Entry 6GAL (X-ray diffraction, 1.25 A resolution); this record covers chains T and M of the 4 polymer chains in the assembly.

Chain T:
Protein: Hydrogenase-1 small chain
From: Escherichia coli K-12
Notes: EC 1.12.99.6
UniProt: P69739 (MBHS_ECOLI); residues 1-327 here correspond to UniProt positions 46-372 (UniProt number = residue number + 45)
Chain sequence (335 residues; each row starts with the number of its first residue):
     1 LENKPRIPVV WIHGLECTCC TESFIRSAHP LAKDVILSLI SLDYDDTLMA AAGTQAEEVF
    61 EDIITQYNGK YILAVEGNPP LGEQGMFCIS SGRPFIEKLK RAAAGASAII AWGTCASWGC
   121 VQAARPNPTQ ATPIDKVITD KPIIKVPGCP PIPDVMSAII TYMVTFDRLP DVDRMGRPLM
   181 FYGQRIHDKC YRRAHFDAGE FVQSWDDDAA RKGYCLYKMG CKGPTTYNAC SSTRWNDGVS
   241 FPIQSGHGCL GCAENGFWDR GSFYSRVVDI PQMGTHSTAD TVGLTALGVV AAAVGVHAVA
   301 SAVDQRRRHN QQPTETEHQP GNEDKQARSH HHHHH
Disordered / not traced: 1, 268-335
Differences from the reference sequence: expression tag (328-335)
Metal / ion sites: fe4-s3 cluster Fe: Cys-17, Cys-19, Cys-20, Cys-115, Cys-120, Cys-149; 4Fe-4S cluster Fe: His-187, Cys-190, Cys-215, Cys-221; 3Fe-4S cluster Fe: Cys-230, Cys-249, Cys-252
Ligand contacts:
  - 3Fe-4S cluster (F3S): Ile-186, Thr-226, Asn-228, Cys-230, Trp-235, Phe-241, Pro-242, Cys-249, Leu-250, Gly-251, Cys-252, Ala-253
  - fe4-s3 cluster (SF3): Glu-16, Cys-17, Thr-18, Cys-19, Cys-20, Glu-76, Gly-113, Thr-114, Cys-115, Cys-120, Gly-148, Cys-149, Pro-150
  - 4Fe-4S cluster (SF4): Ile-186, His-187, Cys-190, Arg-192, Arg-193, Phe-196, Cys-215, Leu-216, Tyr-217, Cys-221, Gly-223, Pro-224, Ile-243
Curated features (UniProtKB/Swiss-Prot):
  - binding site ([4Fe-4S] cluster): Cys-17, Cys-20, Cys-115, Cys-149, His-187, Cys-190, Cys-215, Cys-221
  - binding site ([3Fe-4S] cluster): Cys-230, Cys-249, Cys-252

Chain M:
Protein: Hydrogenase-1 large chain
From: Escherichia coli (strain K12)
Notes: EC 1.12.99.6
UniProt: P0ACD8 (MBHL_ECOLI); residues 1-582 here = UniProt positions 1-582
Chain sequence (582 residues; each row starts with the number of its first residue):
     1 MSTQYETQGY TINNAGRRLV VDPITRIQGH MRCEVNINDQ NVITNAVSCG TMFRGLEIIL
    61 QGRDPRDAWA FVERICGVCT GVHALASVYA IEDAIGIKVP DNANIIRNIM LATLWCHDHL
   121 VHFYQLAGMD WIDVLDALKA DPRKTSELAQ SLSSWPKSSP GYFFDVQNRL KKFVEGGQLG
   181 IFRNGYWGHP QYKLPPEANL MGFAHYLEAL DFQREIVKIH AVFGGKNPHP NWIVGGMPCA
   241 INIDESGAVG AVNMERLNLV QSIITRTADF INNVMIPDAL AIGQFNKPWS EIGTGLSDKC
   301 VLSYGAFPDI ANDFGEKSLL MPGGAVINGD FNNVLPVDLV DPQQVQEFVD HAWYRYPNDQ
   361 VGRHPFDGIT DPWYNPGDVK GSDTNIQQLN EQERYSWIKA PRWRGNAMEV GPLARTLIAY
   421 HKGDAATVES VDRMMSALNL PLSGIQSTLG RILCRAHEAQ WAAGKLQYFF DKLMTNLKNG
   481 NLATASTEKW EPATWPTECR GVGFTEAPRG ALGHWAAIRD GKIDLYQCVV PTTWNASPRD
   541 PKGQIGAYEA ALMNTKMAIP EQPLEILRTL HSFDPCLACS TH
Disordered / not traced: 1
Differences from the reference sequence: conflict Gln-28 (Glu in P0ACD8)
Metal / ion sites: Mg2+: Glu-57, Cys-528; ni-fe reduced active center Ni: Cys-76, Cys-79, Cys-576, Cys-579; lithium ion near Asn-184 (its only coordinating residue here)
Ligand contacts:
  - 3-cyclohexyl-1-propylsulfonic acid (CXS): Leu-135, Leu-179, Phe-182, Arg-183, Asn-184, Gly-185, Tyr-186, Trp-187, Gly-188, His-189, Ile-559, Gln-562
  - ni-fe reduced active center (EJ2): Cys-76, Cys-79, Val-82, His-83, Ala-507, Pro-508, Arg-509, Leu-512, Val-530, Pro-531, Thr-532, Cys-576, Cys-579
Curated features (UniProtKB/Swiss-Prot):
  - binding site (Ni(2+)): Cys-76, Cys-79, Cys-576, Cys-579

Chain T / chain M interface:
Pairs across the interface (208; chain T residue first):
  Asn-3(T) / Lys-172(M)  hydrogen bond (side chain-backbone)
  Asn-3(T) / Gly-176(M)
  Pro-5(T) / Gln-178(M)
  Arg-6(T) / Phe-173(M)
  Arg-6(T) / Gln-178(M)  hydrogen bond (backbone-side chain)
  His-13(T) / His-30(M)  hydrogen bond (backbone-side chain)
  Gly-14(T) / His-30(M)  hydrogen bond (backbone-side chain)
  Leu-15(T) / Met-52(M)  hydrophobic
  Leu-15(T) / Phe-53(M)
  Glu-16(T) / Gln-28(M)  hydrogen bond (backbone-side chain)
  Glu-16(T) / Met-52(M)
  Glu-16(T) / Ala-578(M)
  Cys-17(T) / Gln-28(M)
  Cys-17(T) / Arg-54(M)
  Cys-17(T) / Arg-74(M)
  Cys-17(T) / Ile-75(M)
  Cys-17(T) / Cys-76(M)  hydrophobic
  Cys-17(T) / Gly-77(M)  hydrogen bond (backbone-backbone)
  Cys-17(T) / Val-78(M)
  Cys-17(T) / His-229(M)  hydrogen bond
  Thr-18(T) / Gln-28(M)  hydrogen bond
  Thr-18(T) / Val-78(M)
  Cys-19(T) / Gly-77(M)
  Cys-19(T) / Pro-228(M)
  Cys-19(T) / His-229(M)
  Glu-22(T) / Gly-77(M)
  Glu-22(T) / Val-78(M)
  Glu-22(T) / His-117(M)
  Glu-22(T) / Pro-228(M)
  Ser-23(T) / Pro-228(M)
  Ile-25(T) / Gln-213(M)  hydrogen bond (backbone-side chain)
  Arg-26(T) / His-117(M)  hydrogen bond
  Arg-26(T) / Gln-213(M)  hydrogen bond
  Arg-26(T) / Arg-214(M)
  Arg-26(T) / Val-217(M)
  Arg-26(T) / Asn-227(M)  hydrogen bond
  Ser-27(T) / Arg-214(M)
  Ala-28(T) / Arg-214(M)
  Leu-31(T) / Asp-211(M)
  Leu-31(T) / Arg-214(M)
  Lys-33(T) / Arg-169(M)
  Lys-33(T) / Leu-210(M)
  Lys-33(T) / Asp-211(M)  salt bridge
  Asp-34(T) / Arg-169(M)  salt bridge
  Ile-36(T) / Phe-173(M)
  Leu-37(T) / Arg-169(M)
  Leu-37(T) / Phe-173(M)
  Ser-38(T) / Arg-169(M)  hydrogen bond
  Ser-41(T) / Gln-178(M)  hydrogen bond
  Leu-42(T) / Gly-180(M)
  Leu-42(T) / Ile-181(M)  hydrogen bond (backbone-backbone)
  Tyr-44(T) / Pro-23(M)
  Asp-46(T) / Thr-25(M)
  Asp-46(T) / Arg-26(M)  hydrogen bond (backbone-backbone)
  Thr-47(T) / Arg-26(M)
  Thr-47(T) / Leu-126(M)
  Leu-48(T) / Arg-26(M)
  Leu-48(T) / Met-129(M)
  Leu-48(T) / Ile-181(M)  hydrophobic
  Met-49(T) / Thr-25(M)
  Met-49(T) / Arg-26(M)  hydrogen bond (backbone-side chain)
  Met-49(T) / Ile-181(M)
  Ala-50(T) / Arg-26(M)  hydrogen bond (backbone-side chain)
  Ala-50(T) / Met-129(M)
  Ala-50(T) / Ile-181(M)  hydrogen bond (backbone-backbone)
  Ala-50(T) / Tyr-186(M)
  Ala-50(T) / Trp-187(M)  hydrophobic
  Ala-51(T) / Thr-25(M)  hydrogen bond (backbone-side chain)
  Ala-51(T) / Arg-183(M)
  Ala-51(T) / Asn-184(M)
  Ala-51(T) / Tyr-186(M)
  Ala-52(T) / Pro-23(M)
  Ala-52(T) / Thr-25(M)
  Ala-52(T) / Tyr-186(M)  hydrogen bond (backbone-side chain)
  Ala-52(T) / Leu-567(M)  hydrophobic
  Gly-53(T) / Val-21(M)
  Gly-53(T) / Asp-22(M)
  Gly-53(T) / Pro-23(M)  hydrogen bond (backbone-backbone)
  Gln-55(T) / Asn-184(M)  hydrogen bond (backbone-side chain)
  Gln-55(T) / Tyr-186(M)  hydrogen bond
  Gln-55(T) / Glu-561(M)  hydrogen bond (side chain-backbone)
  Gln-55(T) / Gln-562(M)  hydrogen bond
  Gln-55(T) / Pro-563(M)
  Glu-57(T) / Asp-22(M)
  Glu-58(T) / Asn-184(M)  hydrogen bond
  Val-59(T) / Arg-183(M)
  Val-59(T) / Asn-184(M)
  Asp-62(T) / Arg-183(M)  salt bridge
  Glu-83(T) / Trp-373(M)
  Glu-83(T) / Tyr-374(M)  hydrogen bond (side chain-backbone)
  Gln-84(T) / Asp-383(M)  hydrogen bond
  Gln-84(T) / Thr-384(M)
  Met-86(T) / Tyr-374(M)
  Met-86(T) / Asp-383(M)
  Met-86(T) / Thr-384(M)
  Met-86(T) / Ile-386(M)  hydrophobic
  Met-86(T) / Trp-397(M)  hydrogen bond (backbone-side chain)
  Phe-87(T) / Thr-51(M)
  Phe-87(T) / Met-52(M)
  Phe-87(T) / Phe-53(M)  hydrogen bond (backbone-backbone)
  Phe-87(T) / Pro-372(M)  hydrophobic
  Phe-87(T) / Trp-397(M)  hydrophobic
  Cys-88(T) / His-30(M)
  Cys-88(T) / Thr-51(M)
  Ile-89(T) / Thr-51(M)  hydrogen bond (backbone-backbone)
  Ser-90(T) / Asp-22(M)
  Ser-90(T) / His-30(M)
  Ser-91(T) / Asp-22(M)  hydrogen bond (backbone-side chain)
  Ser-91(T) / Pro-23(M)
  Gly-92(T) / Asp-22(M)  hydrogen bond (backbone-side chain)
  Gly-92(T) / Arg-32(M)
  Gly-92(T) / Thr-384(M)
  Gly-92(T) / Asn-385(M)
  Gly-92(T) / Ile-386(M)  hydrogen bond (backbone-backbone)
  Arg-93(T) / Thr-384(M)
  Arg-93(T) / Asn-385(M)
  Pro-94(T) / Thr-384(M)
  Val-121(T) / Leu-56(M)  hydrophobic
  Val-121(T) / Ile-59(M)
  Val-121(T) / Phe-71(M)  hydrophobic
  Val-121(T) / Arg-74(M)
  Gln-122(T) / Arg-54(M)
  Gln-122(T) / Ile-59(M)
  Ala-124(T) / Ile-59(M)
  Ala-124(T) / Arg-63(M)
  Arg-125(T) / Ile-59(M)
  Arg-125(T) / Gln-61(M)
  Arg-125(T) / Arg-63(M)  hydrogen bond (backbone-side chain)
  Pro-126(T) / Ile-58(M)  hydrophobic
  Pro-126(T) / Ile-59(M)
  Pro-128(T) / Arg-54(M)
  Pro-128(T) / Gly-55(M)
  Pro-128(T) / Ile-58(M)  hydrophobic
  Pro-128(T) / Ile-59(M)
  Thr-129(T) / Phe-53(M)
  Thr-129(T) / Arg-54(M)
  Cys-149(T) / Arg-74(M)  hydrogen bond (backbone-side chain)
  Cys-149(T) / Lys-226(M)  hydrogen bond (backbone-side chain)
  Cys-149(T) / His-229(M)
  Pro-150(T) / Lys-226(M)
  Pro-150(T) / Pro-228(M)
  Arg-192(T) / Gly-250(M)  hydrogen bond (side chain-backbone)
  Trp-205(T) / Ile-233(M)  hydrophobic
  Trp-205(T) / Ala-485(M)  hydrophobic
  Trp-205(T) / Thr-487(M)
  Trp-205(T) / Trp-490(M)
  Asp-206(T) / Ala-240(M)
  Asp-206(T) / Ala-483(M)
  Asp-206(T) / Thr-484(M)  hydrogen bond (side chain-backbone)
  Asp-206(T) / Ala-485(M)
  Ala-210(T) / Ala-240(M)
  Arg-211(T) / Ile-241(M)
  Arg-211(T) / Asn-242(M)  hydrogen bond (backbone-side chain)
  Arg-211(T) / Gly-247(M)
  Arg-211(T) / Ala-251(M)
  Arg-211(T) / Leu-482(M)
  Arg-211(T) / Ala-483(M)
  Lys-212(T) / Ser-246(M)
  Lys-212(T) / Gly-247(M)
  Gly-213(T) / Gly-250(M)  hydrogen bond (backbone-backbone)
  Trp-235(T) / Gly-225(M)
  Trp-235(T) / Lys-226(M)
  Trp-235(T) / Asn-227(M)
  Asn-236(T) / Val-217(M)
  Asn-236(T) / Lys-218(M)
  Asn-236(T) / Ala-221(M)
  Asn-236(T) / Lys-226(M)
  Asn-236(T) / Asn-227(M)  hydrogen bond (side chain-backbone)
  Asp-237(T) / Lys-218(M)  salt bridge
  Val-239(T) / Lys-218(M)
  Val-239(T) / Ala-221(M)  hydrophobic
  Val-239(T) / Val-222(M)  hydrophobic
  Val-239(T) / Arg-256(M)  hydrogen bond (backbone-side chain)
  Val-239(T) / Leu-259(M)  hydrophobic
  Ser-240(T) / Ala-221(M)  hydrogen bond (side chain-backbone)
  Ser-240(T) / Gly-225(M)
  Phe-241(T) / Gly-225(M)  hydrogen bond (backbone-backbone)
  Pro-242(T) / Gly-225(M)
  Pro-242(T) / Lys-226(M)
  Pro-242(T) / Asn-231(M)
  Gln-244(T) / Arg-256(M)
  Ser-245(T) / Ala-221(M)  hydrogen bond (side chain-backbone)
  Ser-245(T) / Val-222(M)  hydrogen bond (side chain-backbone)
  Ser-245(T) / Gly-225(M)  hydrogen bond (side chain-backbone)
  Ser-245(T) / Pro-238(M)
  Ser-245(T) / Cys-239(M)
  Gly-246(T) / Pro-238(M)
  His-247(T) / Trp-69(M)
  His-247(T) / Asn-231(M)
  His-247(T) / Trp-232(M)
  His-247(T) / Ile-233(M)
  His-247(T) / Pro-238(M)
  Leu-250(T) / Asn-231(M)
  Trp-258(T) / Arg-63(M)  hydrogen bond (backbone-side chain)
  Trp-258(T) / Ala-70(M)
  Trp-258(T) / Phe-71(M)  hydrophobic
  Trp-258(T) / Arg-74(M)
  Asp-259(T) / Arg-63(M)  salt bridge
  Ser-262(T) / Asp-67(M)  hydrogen bond
  Phe-263(T) / Asp-67(M)  hydrogen bond (backbone-side chain)
  Phe-263(T) / Ala-70(M)  hydrophobic
  Phe-263(T) / Phe-71(M)  hydrophobic
  Tyr-264(T) / Arg-66(M)
  Tyr-264(T) / Asp-67(M)
  Tyr-264(T) / Trp-69(M)  hydrogen bond
  Tyr-264(T) / Trp-232(M)
  Tyr-264(T) / Ile-233(M)
  Tyr-264(T) / Trp-490(M)  hydrophobic
Other interface residues (no listed pair), chain T (89 interface residues in all): Asp-43, Thr-54, Ala-56, Ile-63, Tyr-67, Tyr-191, Ser-204
Other interface residues (no listed pair), chain M (102 interface residues in all): Val-20, Ile-27, Gly-29, Gly-62, Asp-64, Gln-125, Glu-175, Gly-185, Leu-207, Glu-215, Phe-223, Gly-224, Trp-353, Gln-387

In short:
89 residues of chain T and 102 residues of chain M are in contact, with 53 hydrogen bonds and 5 salt bridges.
Among the polar pairs are Lys-33(T)/Asp-211(M), Asp-34(T)/Arg-169(M) and Asp-62(T)/Arg-183(M). Ligands of
chain T: 4Fe-4S cluster, 3Fe-4S cluster and fe4-s3 cluster.
Chain T is Hydrogenase-1 small chain (Escherichia coli K-12) and chain M is Hydrogenase-1 large chain
(Escherichia coli (strain K12)); the structure, Structure of fully reduced Hydrogenase (Hyd-1) variant E28Q
collected at pH 10, was determined by X-ray diffraction, deposited together with 5LRY, 6FPI, 6FPO, 6FPW, 6G7R,
6GAM and 6GAN.
